1XNR - chains A and P of the 23 polymer chains in the assembly; structure by X-ray diffraction, 3.10 A resolution.

# Chain A
Molecule: 16S Ribosomal RNA
Source organism: Thermus thermophilus
Sequence (1522 nucleotides; row label = number of the first residue in the row; note: 42 numbers in that range are skipped by the numbering (no residue carries them; nothing is unmodelled there); a row labelled like 190A-190L holds insertion residues (190A, then the next letters in order); numbering starts at 0):
     0 UUUGUUGGAGAGUUUGAUCCUGGCUCAGGGUGAACGCUGGCGGCGUGCCU
    50 AAGACAUGCAAGUCGUGCGGG
    73 CCGCGGGGUUUU
    88 ACUCCG
    95 UGGUC
   101 AGCGGCGGACGGGUGAGUAACGCGUGGGU
  129A G
   130 ACCUACCCGGAAGAGGGGGACAACCCGGGGAAACUCGGGCUAAUCCCCCA
   180 UGUGGACCCGC
190A-190L CCCUUGGGGUGU
   191 GUCCAAAGGGCUUU
   216 GCCCGCUUCCGGAUGGGCCCGCGUCCCAUCAGCUAGUUGGUGGGGUAAUG
   266 GCCCACCAAGGCGACGACGGGUAGCCGGUCUGAGAGGAUGGCCGGCCACA
   316 GGGGCACUGAGACACGGGCCCCACUCCUACGGGAGGCAGCAGUUAGGAAU
   366 CUUCCGCAAUGGGCGCAAGCCUGACGGAGCGACGCCGCUUGGAGGAAGAA
   416 GCCCUUCGGGGUGUAAACUCCUGAA
   442 CCCGGGACGAAACCCCCGACGA
   474 GGGGACUGACGGUACCGGG
   494 GUAAUAGCGCCGGCCAACUCCGUGCCAGCAGCCGCGGUAAUACGGAGGGC
   544 GCGAGCGUUACCCGGAUUCACUGGGCGUAAAGGGCGUGUAGGCGGCCUGG
   594 GGCGUCCCAUGUGAAAGACCACGGCUCAACCGUGGGGGAGCGUGGGAUAC
   644 GCUCAGGCUAGACGGUGGGAGAGGGUGGUGGAAUUCCCGGAGUAGCGGUG
   694 AAAUGCGCAGAUACCGGGAGGAACGCCGAUGGCGAAGGCAGCCACCUGGU
   744 CCACCCGUGACGCUGAGGCGCGAAAGCGUGGGGAGCAAACCGGAUUAGAU
   794 ACCCGGGUAGUCCACGCCCUAAACGAUGCGCGCUAGGUCUCUGGGUCU
   848 CCUGGGGGCCGAAGCUAACGCGUUAAGCGCGCCGCCUGGGGAGUACGGCC
   898 GCAAGGCUGAAACUCAAAGGAAUUGACGGGGGCCCGCACAAGCGGUGGAG
   948 CAUGUGGUUUAAUUCGAAGCAACGCGAAGAACCUUACCAGGCCUUGACAU
   998 GCUAG
 1002A G
  1003 GAACCCGGGUGAAAGCCUGGGGUGCCCCG
1031A-1031D CGAG
  1032 GGGAGCCCUAGCACAGGUGCUGCAUGGCCGUCGUCAGCUCGUGCCGUGAG
  1082 GUGUUGGGUUAAGUCCCGCAACGAGCGCAACCCCCGCCGUUAGUUGCCAG
  1132 CGGUUCGGCCGGGCACUCUAACGGGACUGCCCGCGAAA
  1171 GCGGGAGGAAGGAGGGGACGACGUCUGGUCAGCAUGGCCCUUACGGCCUG
  1221 GGCGACACACGUGCUACAAUGCCCACUACAAAGCGAUGCCACCCGGCAAC
  1271 GGGGAGCUAAUCGCAAAAAGGUGGGCCCAGUUCGGAUUGGGGUCUGCAAC
  1321 CCGACCCCAUGAAGCCGGAAUCGCUAGUAAUCGCGGAUCAGC
 1362A C
  1363 AUGCCGCGGUGAAUACGUUCCCGGGCCUUGUACACACCGCCCGUCACGCC
  1413 AUGGGAGCGGGCUCUACCCGAAGUCGCCGGG
  1446 AGCCUACGGG
  1459 CAGGCGCCGAGGGUAGGGCCCGUGACUGGGGCGAAGUCGUAACAAGGUAG
  1509 CUGUACCGGAAGGUGCGGCUGGAUCACCUCCUUUCU
Unresolved in the structure: 0-4, 1002A, 1031A-1031D, 1362A, 1535-1538

# Chain P
Name: 16S Ribosomal protein S16
Source organism: Thermus thermophilus
UniProt: P80379 (RS16_THETH); residues 1-88 here = UniProt positions 1-88
Amino-acid sequence (88 residues; numbered 1 to 88; the number before each row is that of its first residue):
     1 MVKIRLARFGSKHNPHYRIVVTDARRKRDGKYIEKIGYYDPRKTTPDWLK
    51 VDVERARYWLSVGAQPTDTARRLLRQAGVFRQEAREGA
Unresolved in the structure: 84-88

# Interface between chain A and chain P
Contacting residue pairs (87):
  C43(A) with Ser11(P), phosphate contact; Lys12(P), salt bridge to the phosphate; His13(P), phosphate contact
  G44(A) with Lys12(P), hydrogen bond to the phosphate
  C110(A) with Arg25(P), hydrogen bond to the sugar
  G111(A) with Arg25(P), sugar contact
  G112(A) with Lys27(P), salt bridge to the phosphate
  A134(A) with Arg25(P), base contact
  C135(A) with Met1(P), hydrogen bond to the base
  C136(A) with Met1(P), sugar contact; Gly63(P), hydrogen bond to the sugar; Gln65(P), hydrogen bond to the sugar
  C137(A) with Ser61(P), sugar contact; Gly63(P), sugar contact
  G227(A) with Val62(P), hydrogen bond to the base
  A228(A) with Val2(P), sugar contact; Trp59(P), phosphate contact; Val62(P), sugar contact
  U229(A) with Val2(P), sugar contact; Asp23(P), hydrogen bond to the sugar; Ile33(P), phosphate contact; Trp59(P), phosphate contact
  G230(A) with Asp23(P), sugar contact; Arg25(P), hydrogen bond to the sugar
  G309(A) with Asp29(P), sugar contact; Gly30(P), phosphate contact; Lys31(P), phosphate contact
  G310(A) with Arg26(P), phosphate contact; Lys27(P), salt bridge to the phosphate; Gly30(P), phosphate contact; Lys31(P), hydrogen bond to the phosphate
  C311(A) with Arg26(P), salt bridge to the phosphate
  A374(A) with Tyr17(P), hydrogen bond to the sugar
  U375(A) with Leu6(P), hydrogen bond to the sugar; Tyr17(P), sugar contact; Arg28(P), hydrogen bond to the base; Thr69(P), hydrogen bond to the phosphate
  G376(A) with Arg5(P), hydrogen bond to the phosphate; Leu6(P), hydrogen bond to the phosphate; Arg28(P), sugar contact; Thr67(P), hydrogen bond to the phosphate; Thr69(P), phosphate contact
  G377(A) with Lys3(P), salt bridge to the phosphate; Arg5(P), salt bridge to the phosphate; Ala24(P), sugar contact; Thr67(P), phosphate contact
  C390(A) with Arg28(P), hydrogen bond to the phosphate
  G391(A) with Arg8(P), hydrogen bond to the phosphate; Arg28(P), salt bridge to the phosphate
  G392(A) with Arg8(P), salt bridge to the phosphate; Lys12(P), phosphate contact; His13(P), salt bridge to the phosphate
  A393(A) with Lys12(P), salt bridge to the phosphate; His13(P), salt bridge to the phosphate
  C449(A) with Arg42(P), base contact; Lys43(P), phosphate contact
  G450(A) with Pro15(P), sugar contact; Pro41(P), sugar contact; Arg42(P), sugar contact; Lys43(P), salt bridge to the phosphate
  A452(A) with Lys43(P), salt bridge to the phosphate; Arg72(P), hydrogen bond to the phosphate
  A453(A) with Asp68(P), sugar contact; Arg72(P), sugar contact
  C454(A) with Asp68(P), sugar contact
  G462(A) with Arg75(P), hydrogen bond to the sugar; Gln82(P), hydrogen bond to the base
  A463(A) with Gln82(P), base contact
  G474(A) with Arg81(P), base contact; Gln82(P), base contact; Glu83(P), base contact
  A608(A) with Phe9(P), sugar contact; Arg18(P), hydrogen bond to the sugar; Tyr32(P), sugar contact
  A609(A) with Arg18(P), salt bridge to the phosphate
  G617(A) with Thr44(P), sugar contact
  C623(A) with Ser11(P), hydrogen bond to the sugar
  C624(A) with Phe9(P), phosphate contact; Gly10(P), phosphate contact; Ser11(P), sugar contact; Asn14(P), hydrogen bond to the sugar
  G625(A) with Phe9(P), phosphate contact; His16(P), sugar contact
  U626(A) with Arg18(P), salt bridge to the phosphate; Lys35(P), salt bridge to the phosphate; Tyr38(P), phosphate contact
  G627(A) with Lys35(P), salt bridge to the phosphate
Also at the interface, not in a pair above, chain A (45 interface residues in all): A325, G378, A451, C483, A607
Also at the interface, not in a pair above, chain P (49 interface residues in all): Tyr39, Tyr58, Phe80

# In short
45 residues of chain A and 49 residues of chain P are in contact; the contacts include 24 hydrogen bonds and
17 salt bridges. Among the polar pairs are C135(A)-Met1(P), G227(A)-Val62(P) and U375(A)-Arg28(P).
Here chain A is 16S Ribosomal RNA and chain P is 16S Ribosomal protein S16, both from Thermus thermophilus.
Entry 1XNR (Crystal Structure of an Inosine-Cytosine Wobble Base Pair in the Context of the Decoding Center)
was determined by X-ray diffraction (same publication as 1XNQ).
